PDB entry 4KMV | X-ray diffraction, 1.44 A resolution | chain A

== Chain A ==
Protein: Dehaloperoxidase A
Organism: Amphitrite ornata
UniProtKB: Q9NAV8 (Q9NAV8_9ANNE); residues 1-137 here correspond to UniProt positions 2-138 (UniProt number = residue number + 1)
Chain sequence (137 residues; each row starts with the number of its first residue):
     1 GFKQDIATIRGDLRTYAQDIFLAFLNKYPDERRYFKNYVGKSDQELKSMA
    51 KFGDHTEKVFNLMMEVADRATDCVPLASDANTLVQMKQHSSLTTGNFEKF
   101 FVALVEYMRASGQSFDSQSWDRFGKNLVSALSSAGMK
Construct notes: engineered mutation Phe-100 (Leu101 in Q9NAV8)
Metal / ion sites: heme Fe: His-89 (together with oxygen molecule)
Ligand contacts:
  - heme (HEM): Phe-24, Glu-31, Tyr-34, Phe-35, Tyr-38, Asp-54, His-55, Lys-58, Val-59, Leu-62, Met-63, Leu-83, Met-86, Gln-88, His-89, Leu-92, Asn-96, Phe-97, Phe-100, Phe-101, Leu-127
  - oxygen molecule / 2,4,6-trichlorophenol: Ile-20, Phe-21, Phe-24, Phe-35, His-55, Thr-56, Val-59, Phe-60, Phe-100

== In short ==
Bound to chain A: heme and oxygen molecule / 2,4,6-trichlorophenol.
Chain A is Dehaloperoxidase A (Amphitrite ornata); the structure, Structure of the L100F MUTANT OF
DEHALOPEROXIDASE-HEMOGLOBIN A FROM AMPHITRITE ORNATA WITH 2,4,6-TRICHLOROPHENOL, was determined by X-ray
diffraction, deposited together with 4KMW and 4KN3.
